Entry 7RFU (X-ray diffraction, 2.50 A resolution); this record covers chain A.

# Chain A
Name: 3C-like proteinase
From: Severe acute respiratory syndrome coronavirus 2
Notes: EC 3.4.22.69
Reference sequence: P0DTD1 (R1AB_SARS2); residues 1-306 here correspond to UniProt positions 3264-3569 (UniProt number = residue number + 3263)
Chain sequence (306 residues; numbered 1 to 306; the number before each row is that of its first residue):
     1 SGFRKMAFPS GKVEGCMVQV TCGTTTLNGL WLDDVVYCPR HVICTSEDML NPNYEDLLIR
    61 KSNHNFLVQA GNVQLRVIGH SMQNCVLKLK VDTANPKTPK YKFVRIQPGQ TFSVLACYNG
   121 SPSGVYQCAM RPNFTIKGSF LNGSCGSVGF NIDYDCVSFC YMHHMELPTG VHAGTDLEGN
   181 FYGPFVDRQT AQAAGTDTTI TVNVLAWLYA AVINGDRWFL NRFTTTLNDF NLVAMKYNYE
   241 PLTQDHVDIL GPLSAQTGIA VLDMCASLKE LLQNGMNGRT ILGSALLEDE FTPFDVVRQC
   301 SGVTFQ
Not modelled in the structure: 1, 301-306
Covalently attached groups: compound 4YG linked to Cys145
Ligand contacts: 4YG ((1R,2S,5S)-N-{(1S,2S)-1-(1,3-benzothiazol-2-yl)-1-hydroxy-3-[(3S)-2-oxopyrrolidin-3-yl]propan-2-yl}-3-[N-(methanesulfonyl)-L-valyl]-6,6-dimethyl-3-azabicyclo[3.1.0]hexane-2-carboxamide): Thr25, Leu27, His41, Cys44, Ser46, Met49, Tyr54, Phe140, Leu141, Asn142, Gly143, Ser144, His163, His164, Met165, Glu166, Leu167, Pro168, His172, Asp187, Arg188, Gln189, Thr190
Swiss-Prot annotation at these positions:
  - active site: His41 (For 3CL-PRO activity), Cys145 (Nucleophile)
  - site: Gln306 (Cleavage)
  - cross-link (Glycyl lysine isopeptide (Lys-Gly)): Lys5 (interchain with G-Cter in ubiquitin), Lys90 (interchain with G-Cter in ubiquitin)

# In short
Compound 4YG is covalently linked to Cys145. Curated annotation (UniProt) lists active-site residues His41 and
Cys145.
Chain A is 3C-like proteinase (Severe acute respiratory syndrome coronavirus 2); the structure, Structure of
SARS-CoV-2 main protease in complex with a covalent inhibitor, was determined by X-ray diffraction together
with 7RFR, 7RFS and 7RFW from the same study.
